Entry 5TSJ (electron microscopy, 8.70 A resolution (very low resolution: no residue pairs are listed; an interface is given only as per-side residue counts)); this record covers chains P and Q of the 28 polymer chains in the assembly.

Chain P (and Q):
Molecule: Vacuolar type ATP synthase subunit
Organism: Thermus thermophilus (strain HB8 / ATCC 27634 / DSM 579)
Notes: chain Q of this document is another copy of the same molecule, construct and numbering; everything in this record applies to it too
UniProt: P74900 (P74900_THETH); residues -18 to 80 here correspond to UniProt positions 1-99 (UniProt number = residue number + 19)
Sequence (99 residues; each row starts with the number of its first residue; numbers below 1 keep their minus sign (Met-18 is residue -18)):
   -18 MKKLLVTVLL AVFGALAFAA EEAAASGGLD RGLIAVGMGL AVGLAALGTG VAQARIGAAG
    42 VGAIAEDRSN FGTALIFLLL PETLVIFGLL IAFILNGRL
Disordered / not traced: -18 to 0

Chain P / chain Q interface:
At this resolution (9 A) residue pairs are not listed: 13 residues of chain P and 14 of chain Q lie at the interface.

In short:
13 residues of chain P and 14 residues of chain Q are in contact.
Chain P and chain Q are both Vacuolar type ATP synthase subunit (Thermus thermophilus (strain HB8 / ATCC 27634
/ DSM 579)); the structure, Thermus thermophilus V/A-ATPase bound to VH dAbs, was determined by electron
microscopy.
